PDB entry 8E3F | electron microscopy, 6.50 A resolution (low resolution: residue-level contacts below are approximate; hydrogen-bond / salt-bridge calls are withheld) | chains A and C of the 9 polymer chains in the assembly

== Chain A ==
Name: DNA-directed RNA polymerase subunit beta
From: Escherichia coli
Notes: EC 2.7.7.6
Reference sequence: P0A8V4 (RPOB_ECO57); residue numbers follow UniProt; this construct covers 1-1342
Chain sequence (1342 residues; each row starts with the number of its first residue):
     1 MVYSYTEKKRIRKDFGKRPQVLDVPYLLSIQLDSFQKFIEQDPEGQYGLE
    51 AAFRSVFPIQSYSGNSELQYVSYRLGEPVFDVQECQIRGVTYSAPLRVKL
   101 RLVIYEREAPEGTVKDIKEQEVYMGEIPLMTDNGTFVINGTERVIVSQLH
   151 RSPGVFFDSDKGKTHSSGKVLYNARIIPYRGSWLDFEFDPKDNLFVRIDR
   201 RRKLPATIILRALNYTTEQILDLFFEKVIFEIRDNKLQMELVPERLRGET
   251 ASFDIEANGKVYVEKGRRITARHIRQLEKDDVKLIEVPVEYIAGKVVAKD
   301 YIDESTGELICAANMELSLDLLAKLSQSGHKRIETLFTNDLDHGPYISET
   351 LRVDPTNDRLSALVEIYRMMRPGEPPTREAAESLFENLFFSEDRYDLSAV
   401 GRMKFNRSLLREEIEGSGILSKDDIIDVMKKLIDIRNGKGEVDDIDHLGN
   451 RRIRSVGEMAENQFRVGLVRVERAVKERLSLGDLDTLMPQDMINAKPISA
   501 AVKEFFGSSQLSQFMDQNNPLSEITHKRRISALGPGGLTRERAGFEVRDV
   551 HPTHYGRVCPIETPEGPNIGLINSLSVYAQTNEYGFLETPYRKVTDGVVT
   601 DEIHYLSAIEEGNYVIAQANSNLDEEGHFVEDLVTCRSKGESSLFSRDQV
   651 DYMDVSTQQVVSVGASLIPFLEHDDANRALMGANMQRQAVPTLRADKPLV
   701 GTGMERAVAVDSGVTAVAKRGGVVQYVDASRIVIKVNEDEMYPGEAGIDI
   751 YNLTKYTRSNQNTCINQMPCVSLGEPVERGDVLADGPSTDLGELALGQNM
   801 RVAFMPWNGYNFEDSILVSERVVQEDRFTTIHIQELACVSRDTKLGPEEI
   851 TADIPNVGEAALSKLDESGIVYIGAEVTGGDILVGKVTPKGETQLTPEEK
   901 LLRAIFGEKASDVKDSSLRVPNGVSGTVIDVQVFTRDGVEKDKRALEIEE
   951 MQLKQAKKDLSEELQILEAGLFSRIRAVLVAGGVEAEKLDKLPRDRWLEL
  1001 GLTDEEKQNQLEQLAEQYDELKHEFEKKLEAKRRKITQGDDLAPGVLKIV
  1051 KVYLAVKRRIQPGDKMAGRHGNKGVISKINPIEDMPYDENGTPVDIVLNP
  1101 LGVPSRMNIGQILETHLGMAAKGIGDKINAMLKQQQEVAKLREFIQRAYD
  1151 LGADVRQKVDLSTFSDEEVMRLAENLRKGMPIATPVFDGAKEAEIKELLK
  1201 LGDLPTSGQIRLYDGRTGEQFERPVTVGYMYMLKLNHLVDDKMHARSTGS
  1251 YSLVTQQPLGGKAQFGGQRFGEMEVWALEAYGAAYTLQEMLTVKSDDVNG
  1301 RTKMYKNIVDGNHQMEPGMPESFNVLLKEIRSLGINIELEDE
Unresolved in the structure: 1, 1342
UniProt features mapped onto this chain:
  - modified residue (N6-acetyllysine): Lys1022, Lys1200

== Chain C ==
Name: DNA-directed RNA polymerase subunit alpha
From: Escherichia coli
Notes: EC 2.7.7.6
Reference sequence: P0A7Z4 (RPOA_ECOLI); residue numbers follow UniProt; this construct covers 1-329
Chain sequence (329 residues; row label = number of the first residue in the row):
     1 MQGSVTEFLKPRLVDIEQVSSTHAKVTLEPLERGFGHTLGNALRRILLSS
    51 MPGCAVTEVEIDGVLHEYSTKEGVQEDILEILLNLKGLAVRVQGKDEVIL
   101 TLNKSGIGPVTAADITHDGDVEIVKPQHVICHLTDENASISMRIKVQRGR
   151 GYVPASTRIHSEEDERPIGRLLVDACYSPVERIAYNVEAARVEQRTDLDK
   201 LVIEMETNGTIDPEEAIRRAATILAEQLEAFVDLRDVRQPEVKEEKPEFD
   251 PILLRPVDDLELTVRSANCLKAEAIHYIGDLVQRTEVELLKTPNLGKKSL
   301 TEIKDVLASRGLSLGMRLENWPPASIADE
Unresolved in the structure: 1-6, 159-164, 234-329
UniProt features mapped onto this chain:
  - region: Glu162 to Glu165 (Required for interaction with Crp at class II promoters)
  - modified residue: Arg265 (ADP-ribosylarginine), Lys297 (N6-acetyllysine), Lys298 (N6-acetyllysine)
  - mutagenesis: Arg45 (R45C: In rpoA112; temperature-sensitive, blocks RNA polymerase assembly), Glu162 to Glu165 (5-fold decrease in CRP-class II promoter-dependent transcription), Glu165 (E165K: 5-fold decrease in CRP-class II promoter-dependent transcription), Arg191 (R191C: In rpoA101; temperature-sensitive)

== Interface between chain A and chain C ==
Pairs across the interface - 66 pairs, chain A then chain C:
  Leu693(A) with Leu79(C); Leu83(C)
  Arg694(A) with Glu80(C)
  Tyr726(A) with Glu72(C); Thr134(C)
  Val727(A) with Gln75(C); Thr134(C)
  Asp728(A) with Lys71(C); Glu72(C); Gly73(C); Val74(C)
  Ala729(A) with Val74(C); Gln75(C); Asp77(C)
  Ser730(A) with Thr70(C)
  Arg731(A) with Glu72(C)
  Lys755(A) with Thr70(C); Asp77(C)
  Tyr756(A) with Tyr68(C); Asp77(C); Leu79(C)
  Asn766(A) with Asp77(C)
  Met768(A) with Glu80(C)
  Val771(A) with Gln75(C)
  Leu773(A) with Thr134(C)
  Arg821(A) with Glu181(C)
  Val823(A) with Tyr152(C)
  Gln824(A) with Lys86(C); Tyr152(C); Cys176(C)
  Asp826(A) with Lys86(C); Tyr152(C); Asp174(C)
  Ile831(A) with Tyr68(C); Leu79(C)
  Ile873(A) with Leu65(C); His66(C)
  Gly874(A) with His66(C)
  Glu876(A) with Glu165(C)
  Thr927(A) with His66(C)
  Ile929(A) with His66(C); Tyr68(C)
  Ala1055(A) with Tyr68(C)
  Lys1057(A) with Glu67(C); Tyr68(C)
  Arg1059(A) with Ala155(C); Ser156(C); Asp174(C)
  Glu1083(A) with Arg44(C); Arg45(C); Leu48(C); Ser49(C)
  Asp1084(A) with Arg45(C)
  Tyr1087(A) with Arg44(C); Tyr185(C)
  Asn1090(A) with Arg182(C); Ala184(C)
  Gly1091(A) with Arg182(C); Ala184(C)
  Thr1092(A) with Arg182(C)
  Gly1215(A) with Asn41(C); Arg45(C)
  Arg1216(A) with Asn41(C)
  Thr1217(A) with Asn41(C)
  Gly1218(A) with Asn41(C); Tyr185(C)
Other interface residues (no listed pair), chain A (45 interface residues in all): Pro769, Glu820, Ala875, Val928, Lys958, Val1056, Glu1089, Pro1093
Other interface residues (no listed pair), chain C (36 interface residues in all): Glu76, Asp135, Ile168, Ile183, Asn186

== Summary ==
45 residues of chain A face 36 of chain C across their interface. UniProt lists 6 mutagenesis sites on chain
C.
Here chain A is DNA-directed RNA polymerase subunit beta and chain C is DNA-directed RNA polymerase subunit
alpha, both from Escherichia coli. Entry 8E3F (Escherichia coli Rho-dependent transcription pre-termination
complex containing 18 nt long RNA spacer, Mg-ADP-BeF3, and NusG; TEC ...) was determined by electron
microscopy (same publication as 8E3H, 8E5K, 8E5L, 8E5O, 8E5P, 8E6W and 3 further entries).
